Entry 8BPF (electron microscopy, 3.50 A resolution); this record covers chains I and L of the 12 polymer chains in the assembly.

[Chain I]
Name: Fas apoptotic inhibitory molecule 3
Source organism: Homo sapiens
UniProt: O60667 (FAIM3_HUMAN); residues 18-251 here = UniProt positions 18-251
Chain sequence (234 residues; numbered 18 to 251; the number before each row is that of its first residue):
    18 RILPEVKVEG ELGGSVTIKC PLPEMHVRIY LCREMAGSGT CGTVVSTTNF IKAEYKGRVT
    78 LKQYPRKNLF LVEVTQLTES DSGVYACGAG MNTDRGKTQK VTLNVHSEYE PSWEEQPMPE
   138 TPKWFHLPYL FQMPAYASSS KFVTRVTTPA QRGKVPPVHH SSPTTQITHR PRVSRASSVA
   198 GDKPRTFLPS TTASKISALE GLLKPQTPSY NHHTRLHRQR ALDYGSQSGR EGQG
Disordered / not traced: 18, 125-251
Cystine bridges: C37-C104
Curated features (UniProtKB/Swiss-Prot):
  - region: P40 to R45 (CDR1), G59 to A70 (CDR2), A106 to T115 (CDR3)
  - modified residue: T92 (Phosphothreonine)
  - mutagenesis: R45 (R45A: Completely abolishes interaction with IgM resulting in impaired IgM internalization), F67 (F67A: Completely abolishes interaction with IgM; when associated with A-69), K69 (K69A: Completely abolishes interaction with IgM; when associated with A-67), N109 (N109A: Displays reduced interaction with IgM; when associated with A-112), R112 (R112A: Displays reduced interaction with IgM; when associated with A-109), T164 (T164A: Impairs O-glycosylation and trafficking to the plasma membrane; when associated with A-165), T165 (T165A: Impairs O-glycosylation and trafficking to the plasma membrane; when associated with A-164), S178 (S178A: Impairs O-glycosylation and trafficking to the plasma membrane; when associated with A-179, A-181, A-182 and A-185), S179 (S179A: Impairs O-glycosylation and trafficking to the plasma membrane; when associated with A-178, A-181, A-182 and A-185), T181 (T181A: Impairs O-glycosylation and trafficking to the plasma membrane; when associated with A-178, A-179, A-182 and A-185), T182 (T182A: Impairs O-glycosylation and trafficking to the plasma membrane; when associated with A-178, A-179, A-181 and A-185), T185 (T185A: Impairs O-glycosylation and trafficking to the plasma membrane; when associated with A-178, A-179, A-181 and A-182), 1 further mutagenesis entry in UniProt
From the paper describing this entry:
  - contacts within the chain: C49-C58 (disulfide)

[Chain L]
Name: Immunoglobulin heavy constant mu
Source organism: Homo sapiens
Chain sequence (348 residues; row label = number of the first residue in the row):
   229 IAELPPKVSV FVPPRDGFFG NPRKSKLICQ ATGFSPRQIQ VSWLREGKQV GSGVTTDQVQ
   289 AEAKESGPTT YKVTSTLTIK ESDWLGQSMF TCRVDHRGLT FQQNASSMCV PDQDTAIRVF
   349 AIPPSFASIF LTKSTKLTCL VTDLTTYDSV TISWTRQNGE AVKTHTNISE SHPNATFSAV
   409 GEASICEDDW NSGERFTCTV THTDLPSPLK QTISRPKGVA LHRPDVYLLP PAREQLNLRE
   469 SATITCLVTG FSPADVFVQW MQRGQPLSPE KYVTSAPMPE PQAPGRYFAH SILTVSEEEW
   529 NTGETYTCVV AHEALPNRVT ERTVDKSTGK PTLYNVSLVM SDTAGTCY
Disordered / not traced: 229-448
Cystine bridges: C474-C536
Glycans and other covalent adducts: N-acetylglucosamine (NAG) linked to N563
From the paper describing this entry:
  - post-translational modification sites: N563
  - specificity-determining residues: R467, R514 (proposed by the authors, not directly observed)
  - specificity-determining residues: R467, R514 (by similarity / conservation)

[Chain I / chain L interface]
Residue-residue contacts (6):
  M108(I) - Y576(L)
  N109(I) - Y576(L)
  R112(I) - T571(L)  hydrogen bond (side chain-backbone)
  R112(I) - A572(L)
  R112(I) - T574(L)  hydrogen bond (side chain-backbone)
  R112(I) - Y576(L)
Also at the interface, not in a pair above, chain I (4 interface residues in all): G113
Also at the interface, not in a pair above, chain L (5 interface residues in all): C575
From the paper, about this interface:
  - pairs named by the authors: M108(I)-Y576(L), R112(I)-T571(L), R112(I)-T574(L)

[Summary]
4 residues of chain I face 5 of chain L across their interface, with 2 hydrogen bonds. Polar pairs include
R112(I)-T571(L) and R112(I)-T574(L). The authors report contacts between M108(I) and Y576(L), R112(I) and
T571(L) and R112(I) and T574(L). Covalently linked N-acetylglucosamine: at N563(L). From the paper:
specificity determinants R467(L) and R514(L); a modification site at N563(L).
Here chain I is Fas apoptotic inhibitory molecule 3 and chain L is Immunoglobulin heavy constant mu, both from
Homo sapiens. Entry 8BPF (FcMR binding at subunit Fcu1 of IgM pentamer) was determined by electron microscopy
together with 8BPE and 8BPG from the same study.
